PDB entry 7KR3 | X-ray diffraction, 2.78 A resolution | chains A and D of the 4 polymer chains in the assembly

[Chain A]
Molecule: DNA ligase 1
Organism: Homo sapiens
Notes: EC 6.5.1.1
UniProt: P18858 (DNLI1_HUMAN); residue numbers follow UniProt; this construct covers 262-904
Sequence (647 residues; each row starts with the number of its first residue):
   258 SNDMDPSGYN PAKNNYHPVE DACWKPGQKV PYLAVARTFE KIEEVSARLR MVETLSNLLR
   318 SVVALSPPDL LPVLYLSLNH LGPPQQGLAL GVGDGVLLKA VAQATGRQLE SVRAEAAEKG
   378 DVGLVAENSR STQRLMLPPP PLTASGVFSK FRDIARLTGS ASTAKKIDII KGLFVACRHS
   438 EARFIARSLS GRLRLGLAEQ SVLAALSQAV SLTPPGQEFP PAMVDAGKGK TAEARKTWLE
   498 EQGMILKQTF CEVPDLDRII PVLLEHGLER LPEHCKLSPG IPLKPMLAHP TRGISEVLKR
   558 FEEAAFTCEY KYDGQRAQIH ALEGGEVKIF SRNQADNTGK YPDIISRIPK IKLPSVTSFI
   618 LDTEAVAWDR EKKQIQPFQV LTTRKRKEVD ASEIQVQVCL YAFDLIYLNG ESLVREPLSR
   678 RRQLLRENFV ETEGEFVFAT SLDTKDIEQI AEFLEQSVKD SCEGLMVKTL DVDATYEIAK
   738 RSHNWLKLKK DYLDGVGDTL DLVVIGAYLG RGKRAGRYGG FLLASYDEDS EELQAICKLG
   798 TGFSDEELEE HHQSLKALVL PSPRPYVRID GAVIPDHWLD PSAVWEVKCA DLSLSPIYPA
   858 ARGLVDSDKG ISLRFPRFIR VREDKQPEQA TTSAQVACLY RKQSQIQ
Disordered / not traced: 258-261, 388-395, 902-904
Construct notes: expression tag (258-261); engineered mutation Ala-346 (Glu in P18858), Ala-592 (Glu in P18858)
Ligand contacts: adenosine monophosphate (AMP): Ala-545, Glu-566, Tyr-567, Lys-568, Tyr-569, Arg-573, Arg-589, Glu-621, Phe-660, Ala-696, Met-723, Lys-725, Trp-742, Lys-744, Tyr-749
Reported in the primary citation:
  - binding site for the 12-nt DNA strand: His-337, Pro-341

[Chain D]
Molecule: 18-nt DNA strand
Sequence (18 nucleotides; each row starts with the number of its first residue):
     9 GCAGAATGGG CAGACATT

[Chain A / chain D interface]
Pairs across the interface (63):
  Arg-305(A) / DC10(D)  hydrogen bond to the base
  Arg-305(A) / DA11(D)  hydrogen bond to the sugar
  Thr-415(A) / DC23(D)  phosphate contact
  Gly-416(A) / DC23(D)  hydrogen bond to the phosphate
  Ser-417(A) / DA24(D)  phosphate contact
  Ala-418(A) / DA24(D)  hydrogen bond to the phosphate
  Ser-419(A) / DC23(D)  sugar contact
  Ser-419(A) / DA24(D)  phosphate contact
  Thr-420(A) / DC23(D)  hydrogen bond to the phosphate
  Thr-420(A) / DA24(D)  hydrogen bond to the phosphate
  Arg-449(A) / DT15(D)  salt bridge to the phosphate
  Arg-451(A) / DA13(D)  phosphate contact
  Arg-451(A) / DA14(D)  salt bridge to the phosphate
  Leu-452(A) / DA13(D)  hydrogen bond to the phosphate
  Gly-453(A) / DG12(D)  phosphate contact
  Gly-453(A) / DA13(D)  hydrogen bond to the phosphate
  Leu-454(A) / DG12(D)  phosphate contact
  Leu-454(A) / DA13(D)  hydrogen bond to the phosphate
  Ala-455(A) / DG12(D)  hydrogen bond to the phosphate
  Glu-456(A) / DG12(D)  phosphate contact
  Gln-457(A) / DA11(D)  phosphate contact
  Gln-457(A) / DG12(D)  hydrogen bond to the phosphate
  Ser-458(A) / DA11(D)  phosphate contact
  Ser-458(A) / DG12(D)  hydrogen bond to the phosphate
  His-546(A) / DC10(D)  salt bridge to the phosphate
  Gln-636(A) / DC19(D)  hydrogen bond to the phosphate
  Thr-639(A) / DC19(D)  phosphate contact
  Thr-639(A) / DA20(D)  sugar contact
  Thr-640(A) / DC19(D)  phosphate contact
  Thr-640(A) / DA20(D)  phosphate contact
  Arg-641(A) / DA20(D)  sugar contact
  Lys-642(A) / DA20(D)  phosphate contact
  Lys-642(A) / DG21(D)  salt bridge to the phosphate
  Arg-643(A) / DA20(D)  base contact
  Arg-643(A) / DG21(D)  hydrogen bond to the phosphate
  Lys-644(A) / DG21(D)  phosphate contact
  Lys-644(A) / DA22(D)  salt bridge to the phosphate
  Arg-738(A) / DC10(D)  salt bridge to the phosphate
  Gly-767(A) / DT15(D)  phosphate contact
  Arg-768(A) / DA14(D)  phosphate contact
  Arg-768(A) / DT15(D)  hydrogen bond to the phosphate
  Gly-769(A) / DA14(D)  phosphate contact
  Lys-770(A) / DG12(D)  base contact
  Lys-770(A) / DA13(D)  phosphate contact
  Lys-770(A) / DA14(D)  hydrogen bond to the phosphate
  Arg-771(A) / DA14(D)  phosphate contact
  Gly-776(A) / DT15(D)  sugar contact
  Cys-794(A) / DG17(D)  phosphate contact
  Lys-795(A) / DG16(D)  salt bridge to the phosphate
  Lys-795(A) / DG17(D)  hydrogen bond to the phosphate
  Gly-797(A) / DT15(D)  sugar contact
  Ser-850(A) / DG17(D)  phosphate contact
  Ser-850(A) / DG18(D)  hydrogen bond to the phosphate
  Leu-851(A) / DG18(D)  phosphate contact
  Ser-852(A) / DG18(D)  hydrogen bond to the phosphate
  Pro-853(A) / DG18(D)  phosphate contact
  Pro-853(A) / DC19(D)  phosphate contact
  Tyr-855(A) / DG17(D)  hydrogen bond to the phosphate
  Tyr-855(A) / DG18(D)  phosphate contact
  Ser-869(A) / DG17(D)  hydrogen bond to the phosphate
  Ser-869(A) / DG18(D)  phosphate contact
  Leu-870(A) / DG17(D)  sugar contact
  Phe-872(A) / DG16(D)  base contact
Interface residues without a listed pair, chain A (51 interface residues in all): Leu-414, Ala-421, Lys-504, Phe-635, Gly-777, Leu-796, Thr-798, Ile-854, Pro-873

[In short]
51 residues of chain A face 15 of chain D across their interface; the contacts include 21 hydrogen bonds and 7
salt bridges. Polar contacts include Arg-305(A)/DC10(D), Arg-305(A)/DA11(D) and Gly-416(A)/DC23(D). Bound to
chain A: adenosine monophosphate. The paper reports a binding site for the 12-nt DNA strand at His-337(A) and
Pro-341(A).
Here chain A is DNA ligase 1 (Homo sapiens) and chain D is an 18-nt DNA strand. Entry 7KR3 (Human DNA Ligase
1(E346A/E592A) Bound to a bulged DNA substrate) was determined by X-ray diffraction, deposited together with
7KR4.
